Entry 1TL3 (X-ray diffraction, 2.80 A resolution); this record covers chains A and B.

Chain A:
Protein: Pol polyprotein, Reverse transcriptase, Chain A
Source organism: Human immunodeficiency virus 1
Notes: EC 2.7.7.49; fragment: p66
UniProt: P04585 (POL_HV1H2); residues 1-560 here correspond to UniProt positions 587-1146 (UniProt number = residue number + 586)
Amino-acid sequence (560 residues; each row starts with the number of its first residue):
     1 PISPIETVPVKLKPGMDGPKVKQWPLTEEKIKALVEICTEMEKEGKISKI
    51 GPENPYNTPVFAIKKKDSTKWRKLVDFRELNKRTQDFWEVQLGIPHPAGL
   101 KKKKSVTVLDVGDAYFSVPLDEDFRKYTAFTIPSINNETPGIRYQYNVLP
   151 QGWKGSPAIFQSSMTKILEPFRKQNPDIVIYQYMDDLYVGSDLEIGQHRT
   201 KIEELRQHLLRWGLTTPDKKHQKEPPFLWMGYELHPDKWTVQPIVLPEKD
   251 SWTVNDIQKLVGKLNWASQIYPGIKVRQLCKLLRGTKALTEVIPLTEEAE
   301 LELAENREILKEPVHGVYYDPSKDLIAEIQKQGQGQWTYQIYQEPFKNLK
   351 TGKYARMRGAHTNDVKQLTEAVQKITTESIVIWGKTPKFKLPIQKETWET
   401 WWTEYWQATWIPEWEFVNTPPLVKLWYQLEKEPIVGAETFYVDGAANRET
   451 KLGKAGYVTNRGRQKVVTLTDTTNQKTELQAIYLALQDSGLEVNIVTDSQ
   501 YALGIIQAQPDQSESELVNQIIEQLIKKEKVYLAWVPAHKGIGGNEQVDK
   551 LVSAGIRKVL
Not modelled in the structure: 1-3, 64-69, 444-454, 538-560
Modified residues: C280 (3-sulfinoalanine; CSD)
Construct notes: modified residue (280)
Ligand contacts: gw450557 (H20; 6-chloro-4-(cyclohexyloxy)-3-isopropylquinolin-2(1h)-one): P95, L100, K101, K102, K103, V106, V179, Y181, Y188, G190, P225, F227, W229, L234, H235, P236, Y318
UniProt features mapped onto this chain:
  - binding site (Mg(2+)): D186
  - site: W402 (Essential for RT p66/p51 heterodimerization)

Chain B:
Protein: Pol polyprotein, Reverse transcriptase, Chain B
Source organism: Human immunodeficiency virus 1
Notes: EC 2.7.7.49; fragment: p51
UniProt: P04585 (POL_HV1H2); residues 1-440 here correspond to UniProt positions 587-1026 (UniProt number = residue number + 586)
Amino-acid sequence (440 residues; each row starts with the number of its first residue):
     1 PISPIETVPVKLKPGMDGPKVKQWPLTEEKIKALVEICTEMEKEGKISKI
    51 GPENPYNTPVFAIKKKDSTKWRKLVDFRELNKRTQDFWEVQLGIPHPAGL
   101 KKKKSVTVLDVGDAYFSVPLDEDFRKYTAFTIPSINNETPGIRYQYNVLP
   151 QGWKGSPAIFQSSMTKILEPFRKQNPDIVIYQYMDDLYVGSDLEIGQHRT
   201 KIEELRQHLLRWGLTTPDKKHQKEPPFLWMGYELHPDKWTVQPIVLPEKD
   251 SWTVNDIQKLVGKLNWASQIYPGIKVRQLCKLLRGTKALTEVIPLTEEAE
   301 LELAENREILKEPVHGVYYDPSKDLIAEIQKQGQGQWTYQIYQEPFKNLK
   351 TGKYARMRGAHTNDVKQLTEAVQKITTESIVIWGKTPKFKLPIQKETWET
   401 WWTEYWQATWIPEWEFVNTPPLVKLWYQLEKEPIVGAETF
Not modelled in the structure: 1-5, 89-94, 215-224, 357-361, 428-440
UniProt features mapped onto this chain:
  - binding site (Mg(2+)): D186
  - site: W402 (Essential for RT p66/p51 heterodimerization)

Chain A / chain B interface:
Pairs across the interface (100):
  V8(A) - E53(B)
  P9(A) - E53(B)
  Q85(A) - E53(B)  hydrogen bond (side chain-backbone)
  D86(A) - K20(B)  salt bridge
  D86(A) - P55(B)
  F87(A) - P52(B)
  F87(A) - P55(B)
  W88(A) - P52(B)  hydrogen bond (backbone-backbone)
  W88(A) - N54(B)
  W88(A) - P55(B)
  W88(A) - Y56(B)
  W88(A) - N57(B)
  W88(A) - T131(B)
  W88(A) - R143(B)
  Q91(A) - N137(B)  hydrogen bond (side chain-backbone)
  Q91(A) - T139(B)
  Q91(A) - P140(B)
  G93(A) - N137(B)  hydrogen bond (backbone-side chain)
  I94(A) - N137(B)  hydrogen bond (backbone-side chain)
  P95(A) - N136(B)
  P95(A) - N137(B)
  P95(A) - E138(B)
  H96(A) - N136(B)  hydrogen bond (backbone-side chain)
  G99(A) - N136(B)
  G99(A) - E138(B)
  L100(A) - E138(B)
  K101(A) - E138(B)  salt bridge
  A158(A) - P52(B)
  I159(A) - P52(B)  hydrophobic
  S162(A) - P52(B)
  T165(A) - P140(B)
  Y181(A) - N137(B)
  Y181(A) - E138(B)
  R358(A) - Q394(B)  hydrogen bond
  R358(A) - E396(B)  salt bridge
  E370(A) - Q394(B)  hydrogen bond
  Q373(A) - E396(B)
  Q373(A) - T397(B)
  Q373(A) - T400(B)  hydrogen bond
  Q373(A) - W401(B)
  I380(A) - L26(B)
  I380(A) - T27(B)
  V381(A) - P25(B)  hydrophobic
  V381(A) - N136(B)  hydrogen bond (backbone-backbone)
  I382(A) - I135(B)
  I382(A) - N136(B)
  W383(A) - I135(B)
  G384(A) - T27(B)
  G384(A) - E28(B)  hydrogen bond (backbone-backbone)
  G384(A) - I135(B)
  W402(A) - K331(B)  hydrogen bond (backbone-side chain)
  W402(A) - D364(B)  hydrogen bond
  T403(A) - G333(B)
  T403(A) - Q334(B)
  Y405(A) - K331(B)  hydrogen bond (backbone-side chain)
  W406(A) - K331(B)
  W406(A) - V417(B)
  W406(A) - N418(B)
  W406(A) - T419(B)
  Q407(A) - K331(B)  hydrogen bond (backbone-side chain)
  Q407(A) - D364(B)
  Q407(A) - P392(B)
  Q407(A) - I393(B)
  Q407(A) - V417(B)  hydrogen bond (side chain-backbone)
  Q407(A) - N418(B)  hydrogen bond
  A408(A) - W337(B)  hydrophobic
  A408(A) - D364(B)
  A408(A) - P392(B)  hydrogen bond (backbone-backbone)
  A408(A) - I393(B)
  T409(A) - D364(B)  hydrogen bond (backbone-side chain)
  W410(A) - N363(B)
  W410(A) - V365(B)  hydrophobic
  W410(A) - W401(B)
  W410(A) - Y405(B)
  P412(A) - W401(B)  hydrophobic
  P433(A) - N255(B)
  P433(A) - L289(B)  hydrophobic
  P433(A) - T290(B)
  I434(A) - T290(B)
  V435(A) - T290(B)
  T439(A) - K287(B)
  T439(A) - A288(B)
  T439(A) - L289(B)  hydrogen bond (side chain-backbone)
  Y441(A) - Q258(B)
  Y441(A) - T286(B)
  Y441(A) - K287(B)  hydrogen bond (side chain-backbone)
  Y441(A) - L289(B)
  T459(A) - T286(B)
  N460(A) - T286(B)
  N460(A) - K287(B)
  N460(A) - A288(B)
  N494(A) - L289(B)
  V496(A) - L289(B)  hydrophobic
  Q500(A) - L422(B)
  G504(A) - P421(B)
  Q507(A) - P421(B)
  Y532(A) - N255(B)  hydrogen bond
  Y532(A) - L289(B)  hydrophobic
  W535(A) - L422(B)  hydrophobic
  V536(A) - Q258(B)
Also at the interface, not in a pair above, chain A (62 interface residues in all): Q161, E169, I180, Q182, T376, T377, E404, V458, L503, A534, P537
Also at the interface, not in a pair above, chain B (51 interface residues in all): K49, V254, G262, K424, W426

Summary:
Chain A and chain B form an interface of 62 and 51 residues respectively, with 22 hydrogen bonds and 3 salt
bridges. Among the polar pairs are D86(A)-K20(B), K101(A)-E138(B) and R358(A)-E396(B). Ligands of chain A:
gw450557.
Here chain A is Pol polyprotein, Reverse transcriptase, Chain A and chain B is Pol polyprotein, Reverse
transcriptase, Chain B, both from Human immunodeficiency virus 1. Entry 1TL3 (Crystal structure of hiv-1
reverse transcriptase in complex with gw450557) was determined by X-ray diffraction (same publication as 1TKT,
1TKZ and 1TL1).
